PDB entry 3KWV | X-ray diffraction, 3.10 A resolution | chains B and C of the 3 polymer chains in the assembly

# Chain B
Protein: Protective antigen PA-63
Source organism: Bacillus anthracis
UniProtKB: P13423 (PAG_BACAN); residues 168-735 here correspond to UniProt positions 197-764 (UniProt number = residue number + 29)
Sequence (548 residues; each row starts with the number of its first residue; note: 20 numbers in that range are skipped by the numbering (no residue carries them; nothing is unmodelled there)):
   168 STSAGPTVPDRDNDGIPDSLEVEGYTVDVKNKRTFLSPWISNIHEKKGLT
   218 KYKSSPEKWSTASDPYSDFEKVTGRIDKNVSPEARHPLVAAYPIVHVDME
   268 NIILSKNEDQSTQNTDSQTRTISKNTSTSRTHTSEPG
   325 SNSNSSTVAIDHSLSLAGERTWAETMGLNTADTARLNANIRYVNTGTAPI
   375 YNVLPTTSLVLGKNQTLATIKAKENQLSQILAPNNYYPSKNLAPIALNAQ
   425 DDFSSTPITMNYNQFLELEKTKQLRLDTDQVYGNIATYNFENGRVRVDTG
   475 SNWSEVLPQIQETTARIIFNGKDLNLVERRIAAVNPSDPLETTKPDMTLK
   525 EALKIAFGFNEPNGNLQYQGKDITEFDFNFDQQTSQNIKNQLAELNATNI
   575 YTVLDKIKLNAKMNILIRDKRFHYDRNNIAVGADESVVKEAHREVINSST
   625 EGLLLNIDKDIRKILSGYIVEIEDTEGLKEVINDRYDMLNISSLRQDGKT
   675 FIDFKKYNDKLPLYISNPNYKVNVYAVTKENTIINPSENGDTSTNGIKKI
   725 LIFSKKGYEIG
Not modelled in the structure: 168-173, 275-285, 340-344
Sequence notes: engineered mutation Pro-303 (Val332 in P13423), Gly-304 (His333 in P13423)
Metal / ion sites: Ca2+ site 1: Asp-177, Asp-179, Asp-181, Ile-183, Glu-188; Ca2+ site 2: Asp-179, Asp-181, Glu-188, Ser-222, Lys-225, Asp-235
Curated features (UniProtKB/Swiss-Prot):
  - region: Phe-202 to Ile-210 (Alpha-clamp)
  - binding site (Ca(2+)): Asp-177, Asp-179, Asp-181, Ile-183, Glu-188, Ser-222, Lys-225, Asp-235
  - site: Arg-178 (Alpha-clamp), Leu-187 (Alpha-clamp), Phe-236 (Alpha-clamp), Phe-427 (Phi-clamp), Phe-464 (Alpha-clamp), Asp-683 (Essential for binding to cell receptor)
What the authors report for this chain:
  - self-association interface (contacts with another copy of this molecule); pairs are residue here / residue on that copy: Thr-201/Arg-178 (hydrogen bond)
  - conformationally variable residues (side-chain flip): Phe-202
  - mutagenesis - R178A, F202S, P205S, F236S: unchanged binding to Lethal factor (chain C)

# Chain C
Protein: Lethal factor
Source organism: Bacillus anthracis
Notes: EC 3.4.24.83; fragment: protective antigen binding domain
UniProtKB: P15917 (LEF_BACAN); residues 1-263 here correspond to UniProt positions 34-296 (UniProt number = residue number + 33)
Sequence (263 residues; each row starts with the number of its first residue):
     1 AGGHGDVGMHVKEKEKNKDENKRKDEERNKTQEEHLKEIMKHIVKIEVKG
    51 EEAVKKEAAEKLLEKVPSDVLEMYKAIGGKIYIVDGDITKHISLEALSED
   101 KKKIKDIYGKDALLHEHYVYAKEGYEPVLVIQSSEDYVENTEKALNVYYE
   151 IGKILSRDILSKINQPYQKFLDVLNTIKNASDSDGQDLLFTNQLKEHPTD
   201 FSVEFLEQNSNEVQEVFAKAFAYYIEPQHRDVLQLYAPEAFNYMDKFNEQ
   251 EINLSLEELKDQR
Not modelled in the structure: 1-28, 251-263
Curated features (UniProtKB/Swiss-Prot):
  - region: Arg-263 (IIA)
What the authors report for this chain:
  - conformationally variable residues: Asn-29 to Gly-50
  - mutagenesis - I39C/E72C (104-fold): decreased binding to PA channels

# Chain B / chain C interface
Contacting residue pairs (25):
  Val-175(B) / Ile-46(C)  hydrophobic
  Asn-180(B) / Leu-36(C)
  Gly-182(B) / Met-40(C)
  Pro-184(B) / Val-44(C)
  Leu-187(B) / Lys-45(C)
  Asn-198(B) / Asp-136(C)
  Asn-198(B) / Glu-139(C)
  Asn-198(B) / Asn-140(C)  hydrogen bond
  Arg-200(B) / Glu-139(C)  salt bridge
  Thr-201(B) / Ile-43(C)
  Phe-202(B) / Ile-43(C)
  Leu-203(B) / Ile-43(C)  hydrogen bond (backbone-backbone)
  Leu-203(B) / Val-44(C)
  Leu-203(B) / Lys-45(C)  hydrogen bond (backbone-backbone)
  Pro-205(B) / Lys-45(C)
  Pro-205(B) / Ile-46(C)
  Arg-242(B) / Ile-39(C)
  Arg-242(B) / Ile-43(C)
  Tyr-462(B) / Gln-32(C)  hydrogen bond (backbone-side chain)
  Asn-463(B) / Gln-32(C)
  Phe-464(B) / Gln-32(C)
  Phe-464(B) / His-35(C)
  Phe-464(B) / Leu-36(C)  hydrophobic
  Phe-464(B) / Ile-39(C)  hydrophobic
  Glu-465(B) / His-35(C)  salt bridge
Interface residues without a listed pair, chain B (21 interface residues in all): Asp-181, Lys-197, Ser-204, Phe-236, Thr-240
Interface residues without a listed pair, chain C (13 interface residues in all): Glu-135
From the paper, about this interface:
  - specific contacts: Arg-200(B)/Glu-139(C) (salt bridge), Leu-203(B)/Ile-43(C), Lys-45(C)/Leu-203(B)
  - interface residues, chain B: Leu-187(B), Phe-202(B), Leu-203(B), Pro-205(B), Phe-236(B), Phe-464(B)
  - hot spots on chain B (mutagenesis) - R200S (1-1.5 kcal mol-1), I207S (1-1.5 kcal mol-1), F464S (0.7 kcal mol-1): decreased binding to Lethal factor (chain C)
  - interface residues, chain C: His-35(C), Met-40(C)
  - hot spots on chain C (mutagenesis) - Y236A: decreased binding to Protective antigen PA-63 (chain B)

# Summary
The interface between chain B and chain C involves 21 residues on one side and 13 on the other; the contacts
include 4 hydrogen bonds and 2 salt bridges. Polar contacts include Arg-200(B)/Glu-139(C),
Glu-465(B)/His-35(C) and Asn-198(B)/Asn-140(C). The paper describes a salt bridge between Arg-200(B) and
Glu-139(C); contacts between Leu-203(B) and Ile-43(C) and Lys-45(C) and Leu-203(B). The paper reports that
R200S, I207S and F464S of chain B reduce binding to Lethal factor (chain C); interface residues Leu-187(B),
Phe-202(B) and His-35(C) among others; 9 substitutions were tested in all.
Chain B is Protective antigen PA-63 and chain C is Lethal factor, both from Bacillus anthracis; the structure,
Structural basis for the unfolding of anthrax lethal factor by protective antigen oligomers, was determined by
X-ray diffraction.
